PDB entry 9G06 | electron microscopy, 2.85 A resolution | chains b and B of the 24 polymer chains in the assembly

[Chain b]
Molecule: Small ribosomal subunit protein uS9
From: Escherichia coli
UniProt: P0A7X3 (RS9_ECOLI); residue numbers follow UniProt; this construct covers 1-130
Amino-acid sequence (130 residues; each row starts with the number of its first residue):
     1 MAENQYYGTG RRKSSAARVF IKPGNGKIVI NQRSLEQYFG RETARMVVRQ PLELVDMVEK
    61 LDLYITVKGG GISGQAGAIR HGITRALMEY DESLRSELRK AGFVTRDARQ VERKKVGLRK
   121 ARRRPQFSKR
Unresolved in the structure: 1-3
UniProt features mapped onto this chain:
  - mutagenesis: Thr105 to Arg130 (Cold sensitive for growth at 30 degrees Celsius. 350-fold reduced affinity of the 30S subunit P site for certain tRNAs in vitro), Ser128 to Arg130 (Very cold sensitive for growth at 30 degrees Celsius. Almost no P site binding of certain tRNAs in vitro)

[Chain B]
Molecule: 16S ribosomal RNA
From: Escherichia coli
Sequence (1545 nucleotides; numbered 1 to 1542 plus 3 insertion-coded residues; the number before each row is that of its first residue; a row labelled like 1082A-1082C holds insertion residues (1082A, then the next letters in order)):
     1 AAAUUGAAGA GUUUGAUCAU GGCUCAGAUU GAACGCUGGC GGCAGGCCUA ACACAUGCAA
    61 GUCGAACGGU AACAGGAAGA AGCUUGCUUC UUUGCUGACG AGUGGCGGAC GGGUGAGUAA
   121 UGUCUGGGAA ACUGCCUGAU GGAGGGGGAU AACUACUGGA AACGGUAGCU AAUACCGCAU
   181 AACGUCGCAA GACCAAAGAG GGGGACCUUC GGGCCUCUUG CCAUCGGAUG UGCCCAGAUG
   241 GGAUUAGCUA GUAGGUGGGG UAACGGCUCA CCUAGGCGAC GAUCCCUAGC UGGUCUGAGA
   301 GGAUGACCAG CCACACUGGA ACUGAGACAC GGUCCAGACU CCUACGGGAG GCAGCAGUGG
   361 GGAAUAUUGC ACAAUGGGCG CAAGCCUGAU GCAGCCAUGC CGCGUGUAUG AAGAAGCCCU
   421 UCGGGUUGUA AAGUACUUUC AGCGGGGAGG AAGGGAGUAA AGUUAAUACC UUUGCUCAUU
   481 GACGUUACCC GCAGAAGAAG CACCGGCUAA CUCCGUGCCA GCAGCCXCGG UAAUACGGAG
   541 GGUGCAAGCG UUAAUCGGAA UUACUGGGCG UAAAGCGCAC GCAGGCGGUU UGUUAAGUCA
   601 GAUGUGAAAU CCCCGGGCUC AACCUGGGAA CUGCAUCUGA UACUGGCAAG CUUGAGUCUC
   661 GUAGAGGGGG GUAGAAUUCC AGGUGUAGCG GUGAAAUGCG UAGAGAUCUG GAGGAAUACC
   721 GGUGGCGAAG GCGGCCCCCU GGACGAAGAC UGACGCUCAG GUGCGAAAGC GUGGGGAGCA
   781 AACAGGAUUA GAUACCCUGG UAGUCCACGC CGUAAACGAU GUCGACUUGG AGGUUGUGCC
   841 CUUGAGGCGU GGCUUCCGGA GCUAACGCGU UAAGUCGACC GCCUGGGGAG UACGGCCGCA
   901 AGGUUAAAAC UCAAAUGAAU UGACGGGGGC CCGCACAAGC GGUGGAGCAU GUGGUUUAAU
   961 UCGAUGXAAC GCGAAGAACC UUACCUGGUC UUGACAUCCA CGGAAGUUUU CAGAGAUGAG
  1021 AAUGUGCCUU CGGGAACCGU GAGACAGGUG CUGCAUGGCU GUCGUCAGCU CGUGUUGUGA
  1081 AA
1082A-1082C AAC
  1083 UGUUGGGUUA AGUCCCGCAA CGAGCGCAAC CCUUAUCCUU UGUUGCCAGC GGUCCGGCCG
  1143 GGAACUCAAA GGAGACUGCC AGUGAUAAAC UGGAGGAAGG UGGGGAUGAC GUCAAGUCAU
  1203 CAUGGCCCUU ACGACCAGGG CUACACACGU GCUACAAUGG CGCAUACAAA GAGAAGCGAC
  1263 CUCGCGAGAG CAAGCGGACC UCAUAAAGUG CGUCGUAGUC CGGAUUGGAG UCUGCAACUC
  1323 GACUCCAUGA AGUCGGAAUC GCUAGUAAUC GUGGAUCAGA AUGCCACGGU GAAUACGUUC
  1383 CCGGGCCUUG UACACACCGC CCGUXACACC AUGGGAGUGG GUUGCAAAAG AAGUAGGUAG
  1443 CUUAACCUUC GGGAGGGCGC UUACCACUUU GUGAUUCAUG ACUGGGGUGA AGUCGUAACA
  1503 AGGUAACCGU AGGGGAACCU GCGGUUGGAU CACCUCCUUA
Unresolved in the structure: 79-92, 205-213, 841-845, 1082A-1082C, 1168, 1534-1542
Modified / non-standard residues: PSU (pseudouridine-5'-monophosphate) at position 516, G7M (N7-methyl-guanosine-5'-monophosphate) at position 527, 2MG (2N-methylguanosine-5'-monophosphate) at position 966, 5MC (5-methylcytidine-5'-monophosphate) at position 967, 2MG (2N-methylguanosine-5'-monophosphate) at position 1207, 4OC (4n,o2'-methylcytidine-5'-monophosphate) at position 1402, 5MC (5-methylcytidine-5'-monophosphate) at position 1407, UR3 (3-methyluridine-5'-monophoshate) at position 1498, 2MG (2N-methylguanosine-5'-monophosphate) at position 1516, MA6 (6N-dimethyladenosine-5'-monophoshate) at position 1518, MA6 (6N-dimethyladenosine-5'-monophoshate) at position 1519
Bound ions: K+ site 1: U5 (shared with 5 residues of chain D); K+ site 2: G11, U12, G21, G22; Mg2+ site 1 near G21 (its only coordinating residue here); Mg2+ site 2: C48, G115; Mg2+ site 3: A59, C386, U387; K+ site 3: G61, U62, G104, G105; Mg2+ site 4 near G100 (its only coordinating residue here); K+ site 4: G107, G324, G326; K+ site 5: G107, G108, G326; Mg2+ site 5: A109, G331; K+ site 6: C110, G111; Mg2+ site 6 near G111 (its only coordinating residue here); 18 more K+ sites not listed; 36 more Mg2+ sites not listed
Small-molecule neighbours: A1IC4 ((2S,3S)-2-[[(2S)-2-[[(2S,4S)-5-aminocarbonyloxy-4-oxidanyl-2-[[(2S,3R)-3-oxidanylpiperidin-2-yl]carbonylamino]pentanoyl]amino]-3-(1H-imidazol-4-yl)propanoyl]amino]-3-(2-chloranyl-1H-imidazol-4-yl)-3-oxidanyl-propanoic acid): G693, U788, U789, G791, A792, A794, C795, C796, U1506

[Chain b / chain B interface]
Pairs across the interface (125; chain b residue first):
  Gln5(b) - A1130(B)  phosphate contact
  Gln5(b) - G1131(B)  hydrogen bond to the phosphate
  Tyr7(b) - C1147(B)  hydrogen bond to the sugar
  Tyr7(b) - U1148(B)  sugar contact
  Thr9(b) - C1147(B)  hydrogen bond to the phosphate
  Thr9(b) - U1148(B)  hydrogen bond to the phosphate
  Arg11(b) - U1118(B)  salt bridge to the phosphate
  Arg11(b) - C1119(B)  salt bridge to the phosphate
  Arg11(b) - C1149(B)  salt bridge to the phosphate
  Arg12(b) - G1347(B)  hydrogen bond to the base
  Lys13(b) - G1347(B)  base contact
  Lys13(b) - G1371(B)  phosphate contact
  Lys13(b) - U1372(B)  salt bridge to the phosphate
  Lys13(b) - G1373(B)  hydrogen bond to the base
  Ser14(b) - A1250(B)  hydrogen bond to the sugar
  Ser14(b) - A1251(B)  sugar contact
  Ser14(b) - G1370(B)  hydrogen bond to the phosphate
  Ser14(b) - G1371(B)  hydrogen bond to the phosphate
  Ala16(b) - U1148(B)  phosphate contact
  Ala16(b) - C1149(B)  phosphate contact
  Arg18(b) - C1129(B)  sugar contact
  Arg18(b) - A1130(B)  salt bridge to the phosphate
  Arg18(b) - A1146(B)  hydrogen bond to the base
  Arg18(b) - C1147(B)  hydrogen bond to the sugar
  Arg18(b) - U1148(B)  sugar contact
  Phe20(b) - A1130(B)  sugar contact
  Arg33(b) - A1248(B)  hydrogen bond to the phosphate
  Arg33(b) - C1249(B)  salt bridge to the phosphate
  Tyr38(b) - A1248(B)  sugar contact
  Tyr38(b) - C1249(B)  sugar contact
  Arg41(b) - G1290(B)  sugar contact
  Arg41(b) - U1372(B)  hydrogen bond to the phosphate
  Arg41(b) - G1373(B)  salt bridge to the phosphate
  Lys68(b) - C1128(B)  salt bridge to the phosphate
  Lys68(b) - C1129(B)  salt bridge to the phosphate
  Lys68(b) - A1250(B)  phosphate contact
  Gly69(b) - A1250(B)  hydrogen bond to the phosphate
  Gly69(b) - A1251(B)  phosphate contact
  Gly70(b) - C1249(B)  hydrogen bond to the sugar
  Gly70(b) - A1250(B)  hydrogen bond to the sugar
  Gly70(b) - G1371(B)  phosphate contact
  Gly71(b) - C1249(B)  sugar contact
  Gly71(b) - G1371(B)  phosphate contact
  Gly71(b) - U1372(B)  phosphate contact
  Ile72(b) - A1248(B)  base contact
  Ile72(b) - C1249(B)  sugar contact
  Ile72(b) - U1372(B)  hydrogen bond to the phosphate
  Ser73(b) - U1372(B)  hydrogen bond to the phosphate
  Ser73(b) - G1373(B)  hydrogen bond to the phosphate
  Gly74(b) - U1372(B)  hydrogen bond to the phosphate
  Gln75(b) - C1249(B)  hydrogen bond to the phosphate
  Gln75(b) - A1250(B)  phosphate contact
  Arg85(b) - U1118(B)  hydrogen bond to the phosphate
  Arg85(b) - C1119(B)  salt bridge to the phosphate
  Arg95(b) - G1178(B)  salt bridge to the phosphate
  Arg95(b) - A1179(B)  salt bridge to the phosphate
  Arg99(b) - G1178(B)  hydrogen bond to the base
  Arg99(b) - A1179(B)  salt bridge to the phosphate
  Arg99(b) - A1180(B)  salt bridge to the phosphate
  Val104(b) - A1179(B)  sugar contact
  Thr105(b) - A1179(B)  phosphate contact
  Thr105(b) - A1180(B)  hydrogen bond to the phosphate
  Arg106(b) - A1117(B)  hydrogen bond to the phosphate
  Arg106(b) - U1118(B)  salt bridge to the phosphate
  Arg106(b) - A1179(B)  hydrogen bond to the sugar
  Ala108(b) - A1117(B)  sugar contact
  Arg109(b) - G1347(B)  phosphate contact
  Gln110(b) - U1116(B)  hydrogen bond to the sugar
  Gln110(b) - A1117(B)  sugar contact
  Gln110(b) - G1347(B)  sugar contact
  Val111(b) - G1347(B)  sugar contact
  Val111(b) - U1348(B)  phosphate contact
  Val111(b) - G1370(B)  phosphate contact
  Val111(b) - G1371(B)  phosphate contact
  Glu112(b) - G1186(B)  sugar contact
  Glu112(b) - U1348(B)  hydrogen bond to the phosphate
  Arg113(b) - G1186(B)  sugar contact
  Arg113(b) - G1187(B)  sugar contact
  Arg113(b) - A1368(B)  salt bridge to the phosphate
  Arg113(b) - C1369(B)  phosphate contact
  Lys114(b) - C1367(B)  salt bridge to the phosphate
  Lys114(b) - A1368(B)  salt bridge to the phosphate
  Lys114(b) - C1369(B)  hydrogen bond to the phosphate
  Lys115(b) - G1186(B)  hydrogen bond to the phosphate
  Lys115(b) - G1187(B)  salt bridge to the phosphate
  Lys115(b) - A1368(B)  hydrogen bond to the phosphate
  Val116(b) - C1367(B)  phosphate contact
  Val116(b) - A1368(B)  phosphate contact
  Gly117(b) - C1367(B)  hydrogen bond to the phosphate
  Leu118(b) - C1367(B)  phosphate contact
  Arg119(b) - U1232(B)  hydrogen bond to the sugar
  Arg119(b) - G1233(B)  salt bridge to the phosphate
  Arg119(b) - C1366(B)  salt bridge to the phosphate
  Lys120(b) - A1349(B)  salt bridge to the phosphate
  Lys120(b) - A1350(B)  salt bridge to the phosphate
  Lys120(b) - U1351(B)  hydrogen bond to the base
  Ala121(b) - A1349(B)  phosphate contact
  Arg122(b) - G1186(B)  salt bridge to the phosphate
  Arg122(b) - C1344(B)  sugar contact
  Arg122(b) - U1345(B)  salt bridge to the phosphate
  Arg122(b) - A1346(B)  salt bridge to the phosphate
  Arg122(b) - U1348(B)  phosphate contact
  Arg122(b) - A1349(B)  hydrogen bond to the phosphate
  Arg123(b) - G941(B)  base contact
  Arg123(b) - G1343(B)  hydrogen bond to the sugar
  Arg123(b) - A1349(B)  hydrogen bond to the phosphate
  Arg123(b) - A1350(B)  salt bridge to the phosphate
  Arg124(b) - G1343(B)  hydrogen bond to the sugar
  Arg124(b) - C1344(B)  salt bridge to the phosphate
  Pro125(b) - G1233(B)  phosphate contact
  Pro125(b) - G1343(B)  sugar contact
  Gln126(b) - G942(B)  base contact
  Gln126(b) - U943(B)  hydrogen bond to the sugar
  Gln126(b) - U1232(B)  phosphate contact
  Gln126(b) - G1233(B)  hydrogen bond to the phosphate
  Gln126(b) - C1342(B)  sugar contact
  Phe127(b) - 5MC_967(B)  phosphate contact
  Phe127(b) - A968(B)  phosphate contact
  Phe127(b) - C1342(B)  sugar contact
  Phe127(b) - G1343(B)  phosphate contact
  Ser128(b) - G1231(B)  phosphate contact
  Ser128(b) - U1232(B)  phosphate contact
  Lys129(b) - 2MG_966(B)  base contact
  Arg130(b) - 2MG_966(B)  sugar contact
  Arg130(b) - C970(B)  base contact
Also at the interface, not in a pair above, chain b (52 interface residues in all): Lys22, Thr66
Also at the interface, not in a pair above, chain B (53 interface residues in all): G1184, A1289, U1291

[Summary]
52 residues of chain b face 53 of chain B across their interface; the contacts include 40 hydrogen bonds and
28 salt bridges. Polar contacts include Arg12(b)-G1347(B), Lys13(b)-G1373(B) and Arg18(b)-A1146(B). Bound to
chain B: compound A1IC4. From UniProt: 3 mutagenesis sites on chain b.
Chain b is Small ribosomal subunit protein uS9 and chain B is 16S ribosomal RNA, both from Escherichia coli;
the structure, Structure of 30S-IF1-IF3-mRNA-fMet-tRNA-GE81112A complex, was determined by electron microscopy
together with 9FCO, 9FDA and 9FIB from the same study.
